8E92 - chains B and C of the 4 polymer chains in the assembly; structure by electron microscopy, 3.96 A resolution.

[Chain B]
Name: Glutamate receptor ionotropic, NMDA 2C
Source organism: Homo sapiens
UniProtKB: Q14957 (NMDE3_HUMAN); residues 26-849 here = UniProt positions 26-849
Sequence (880 residues; each row starts with the number of its first residue; numbers below 1 keep their minus sign (Met-30 is residue -30)):
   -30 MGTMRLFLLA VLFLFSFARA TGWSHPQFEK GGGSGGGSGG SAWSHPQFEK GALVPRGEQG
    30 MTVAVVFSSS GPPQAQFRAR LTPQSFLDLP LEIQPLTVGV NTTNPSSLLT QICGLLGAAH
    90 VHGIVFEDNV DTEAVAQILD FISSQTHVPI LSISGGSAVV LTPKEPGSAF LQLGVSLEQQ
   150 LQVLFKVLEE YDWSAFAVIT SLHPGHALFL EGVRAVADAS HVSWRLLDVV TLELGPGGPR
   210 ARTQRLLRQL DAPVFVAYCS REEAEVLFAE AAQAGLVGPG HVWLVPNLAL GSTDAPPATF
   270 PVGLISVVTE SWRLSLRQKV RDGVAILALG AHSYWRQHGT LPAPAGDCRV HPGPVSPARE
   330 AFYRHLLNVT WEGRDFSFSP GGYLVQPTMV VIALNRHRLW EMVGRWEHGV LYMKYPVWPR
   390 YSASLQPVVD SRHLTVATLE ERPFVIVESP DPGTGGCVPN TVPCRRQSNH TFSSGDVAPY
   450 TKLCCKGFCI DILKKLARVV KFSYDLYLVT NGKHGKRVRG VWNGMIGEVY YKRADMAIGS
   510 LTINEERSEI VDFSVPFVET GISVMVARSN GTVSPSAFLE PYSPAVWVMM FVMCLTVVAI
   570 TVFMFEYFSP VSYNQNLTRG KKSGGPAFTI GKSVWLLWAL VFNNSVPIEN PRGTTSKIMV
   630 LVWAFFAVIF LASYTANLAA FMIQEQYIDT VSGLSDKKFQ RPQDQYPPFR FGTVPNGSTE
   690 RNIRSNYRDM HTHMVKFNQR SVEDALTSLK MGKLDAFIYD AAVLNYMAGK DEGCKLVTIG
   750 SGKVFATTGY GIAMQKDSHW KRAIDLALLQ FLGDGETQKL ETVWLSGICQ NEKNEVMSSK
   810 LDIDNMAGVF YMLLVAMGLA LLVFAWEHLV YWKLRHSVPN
Not modelled in the structure: -30 to 30, 392-397, 439-447, 538-658, 800-849
Construct notes: expression tag (-30 to 25)
UniProt features mapped onto this chain:
  - region: Lys601 to Pro620 (Pore-forming)
  - binding site (L-glutamate): Ser509, Thr511, Arg516, Ser687, Thr688, Asp729
  - site: Asn612 (Functional determinant of NMDA receptors)
  - glycosylation (N-linked (GlcNAc...) asparagine): Asn70, Asn73, Asn337, Asn438, Asn539, Asn685
  - natural variant: Arg679 (R679C: Found in a patient with schizophrenia; uncertain significance)
Cystine bridges: Cys82-Cys317, Cys426-Cys453, Cys433-Cys454, Cys743-Cys798
Glycans and other covalent adducts: N-acetylglucosamine (NAG) linked to Asn337, Asn685
From the paper describing this entry:
  - mutagenesis - T756C: decreased signaling in response to MTSET
  - conformationally variable residues (domain motion): Thr659

[Chain C]
Name: Glutamate receptor ionotropic, NMDA 1
Source organism: Homo sapiens
UniProtKB: Q05586 (NMDZ1_HUMAN); residue numbers follow UniProt; this construct covers 1-847
Sequence (847 residues; numbered 1 to 847; the number before each row is that of its first residue):
     1 MSTMHLLTFA LLFSCSFARA ASDPKIVNIG AVLSTRKHEQ MFREAVNQAN KRHGSWKIQL
    61 NATSVTHKPN AIQMALSVCE DLISSQVYAI LVSHPPTPND HFTPTPVSYT AGFYRIPVLG
   121 LTTRMSIYSD KSIHLSFLRT VPPYSHQSSV WFEMMRVYSW NHIILLVSDD HEGRAAQKRL
   181 ETLLEERESK AEKVLQFDPG TKNVTALLME AKELEARVII LSASEDDAAT VYRAAAMLNM
   241 TGSGYVWLVG EREISGNALR YAPDGILGLQ LINGKNESAH ISDAVGVVAQ AVHELLEKEN
   301 ITDPPRGCVG NTNIWKTGPL FKRVLMSSKY ADGVTGRVEF NEDGDRKFAN YSIMNLQNRK
   361 LVQVGIYNGT HVIPNDRKII WPGGETEKPR GYQMSTRLKI VTIHQEPFVY VKPTLSDGTC
   421 KEEFTVNGDP VKKVICTGPN DTSPGSPRHT VPQCCYGFCI DLLIKLARTM NFTYEVHLVA
   481 DGKFGTQERV NNSNKKEWNG MMGELLSGQA DMIVAPLTIN NERAQYIEFS KPFKYQGLTI
   541 LVKKEIPRST LDSFMQPFQS TLWLLVGLSV HVVAVMLYLL DRFSPFGRFK VNSEEEEEDA
   601 LTLSSAMWFS WGVLLNSGIG EGAPRSFSAR ILGMVWAGFA MIIVASYTAN LAAFLVLDRP
   661 EERITGINDP RLRNPSDKFI YATVKQSSVD IYFRRQVELS TMYRHMEKHN YESAAEAIQA
   721 VRDNKLHAFI WDSAVLEFEA SQKCDLVTTG ELFFRSGFGI GMRKDSPWKQ NVSLSILKSH
   781 ENGFMEDLDK TWVRYQECDS RSNAPATLTF ENMAGVFMLV AGGIVAGIFL IFIEIAYKRH
   841 KDANGAQ
Not modelled in the structure: 1-24, 545-663, 799-847
Construct notes: conflict His5 (Arg in Q05586), Phe9 (Leu in Q05586), Phe17 (Val in Q05586), Ser22 (Cys in Q05586), Asn844 (Arg in Q05586), Gly845 (Arg in Q05586), Ala846 (Lys in Q05586)
UniProt features mapped onto this chain:
  - region: Leu603 to Pro624 (Pore-forming)
  - binding site (glycine): Pro516, Thr518, Arg523, Ser688, Asp732
  - glycosylation (N-linked (GlcNAc...) asparagine): Asn61, Asn203, Asn239, Asn276, Asn300, Asn350, Asn368, Asn440, Asn471, Asn491, Asn674, Asn771
  - natural variant: Arg217 (R217W: In NDHMSR), Asp227 (D227H: In NDHMSR; uncertain significance), Arg306 (R306Q: Found in a patient with schizophrenia; uncertain significance), Asp552 (D552E: In NDHMSD), Pro557 (P557R: In NDHMSD), Ser560 (S560SS: In NDHMSD), Gly618 (G618R: In NDHMSD), Gly620 (G620R: In NDHMSD), Ala637 (A637S: In NDHMSD; uncertain significance; A637V: In NDHMSD; uncertain significance), Gly638 (G638A: In NDHMSD; G638V: In NDHMSD), Met641 (M641I: In NDHMSD; M641L: In NDHMSD; M641V: In NDHMSD), Ile642 (I642T: In NDHMSD; uncertain significance), 13 further natural variant entries in UniProt
  - mutagenesis: Ile642 (I642L: Slight decrease in glutamate and glycine agonist potency; mutant channels are activated at 2-fold higher glutamate and glycine concentrations), Val644 (V644M: Increase in glutamate and glycine agonist potency; mutant channels are activated lower glutamate and glycine concentrations), Ala653 (A653G: Increase in glutamate and glycine agonist potency; mutant channels are activated lower glutamate and glycine concentrations), Met813 (M813V: Slight decrease in glycine agonist potency; no effect on glutamate agonist potency)
Cystine bridges: Cys79-Cys308, Cys420-Cys454, Cys436-Cys455
Glycans and other covalent adducts: N-acetylglucosamine (NAG) linked to Asn61, Asn203, Asn276, Asn350, Asn368, Asn771
From the paper describing this entry:
  - post-translational modification sites: Asn368

[Chain B / chain C interface]
Pairs across the interface - 10 pairs, chain B then chain C:
  Thr756(B) with Tyr535(C); His780(C), hydrogen bond (backbone-side chain)
  Thr757(B) with Tyr535(C)
  Gly758(B) with Tyr535(C), hydrogen bond (backbone-side chain)
  Leu775(B) with Asn521(C), hydrogen bond (backbone-side chain)
  Leu778(B) with Ile519(C); Asn521(C)
  Gln779(B) with Asn521(C)
  Leu781(B) with Phe754(C)
  Gly782(B) with Tyr692(C), hydrogen bond (backbone-side chain)
Other interface residues (no listed pair), chain B (17 interface residues in all): Asn513, Glu514, Glu518, Pro525, Ser694, Ala755, Asp783, Gly784, Gln787
Other interface residues (no listed pair), chain C (14 interface residues in all): Ala524, Gln525, Pro532, Phe753, Leu774, Leu777, Lys778, Asn782

[In short]
Chain B and chain C form an interface of 17 and 14 residues respectively, with 4 hydrogen bonds. Among the
polar pairs are Thr756(B)-His780(C), Gly758(B)-Tyr535(C) and Leu775(B)-Asn521(C). Covalently linked
N-acetylglucosamine: at Asn337(B) and Asn685(B). From the paper: T756C of chain B reduces signaling in
response to MTSET; a modification site at Asn368(C).
Chain B is Glutamate receptor ionotropic, NMDA 2C and chain C is Glutamate receptor ionotropic, NMDA 1, both
from Homo sapiens; the structure, D-cycloserine and glutamate bound Human GluN1a-GluN2C NMDA receptor in
intact conformation, was determined by electron microscopy, deposited together with 8E93, 8E94, 8E96, 8E97 and
8E98.
